PDB entry 8WLE | electron microscopy, 3.00 A resolution | chains a and c of the 52 polymer chains in the assembly

Chain a (and c):
Molecule: Flagellar P-ring protein
Organism: Salmonella enterica subsp. enterica serovar Typhimurium str. LT2
Notes: chain c of this document is another copy of the same molecule, construct and numbering; everything in this record applies to it too
UniProtKB: P15930 (FLGI_SALTY); residue numbers follow UniProt; this construct covers 1-365
Amino-acid sequence (365 residues; each row starts with the number of its first residue):
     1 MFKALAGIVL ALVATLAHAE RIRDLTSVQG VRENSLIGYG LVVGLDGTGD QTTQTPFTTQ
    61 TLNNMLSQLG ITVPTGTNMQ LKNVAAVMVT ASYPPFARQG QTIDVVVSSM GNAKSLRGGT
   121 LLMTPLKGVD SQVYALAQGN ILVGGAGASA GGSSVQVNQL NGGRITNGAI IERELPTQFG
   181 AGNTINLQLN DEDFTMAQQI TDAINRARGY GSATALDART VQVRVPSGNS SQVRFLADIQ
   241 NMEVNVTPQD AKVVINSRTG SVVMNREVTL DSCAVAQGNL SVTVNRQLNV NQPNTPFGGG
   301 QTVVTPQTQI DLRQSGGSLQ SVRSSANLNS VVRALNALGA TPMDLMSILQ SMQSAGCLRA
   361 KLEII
Unresolved in the structure: 1-19, 146-156, 284-315
Disulfides: Cys273-Cys357

Chain a / chain c interface:
Residue-residue contacts (17; chain a residue first):
  Ser257(a) - Leu142(c)
  Arg258(a) - Gly118(c)
  Arg258(a) - Asn140(c)
  Met346(a) - Leu142(c)  hydrophobic
  Ser347(a) - Gly144(c)
  Gln350(a) - Leu142(c)
  Gln350(a) - Arg164(c)  hydrogen bond (side chain-backbone)
  Gln350(a) - Thr166(c)
  Gln353(a) - Asp104(c)
  Ser354(a) - Arg164(c)
  Leu362(a) - Thr166(c)  hydrogen bond (backbone-side chain)
  Leu362(a) - Asn167(c)
  Ile364(a) - Asn140(c)
  Ile364(a) - Leu142(c)  hydrophobic
  Ile364(a) - Arg164(c)
  Ile364(a) - Thr166(c)
  Ile365(a) - Asn140(c)
Other interface residues (no listed pair), chain a (13 interface residues in all): Ile255, Met343, Lys361
Other interface residues (no listed pair), chain c (11 interface residues in all): Arg117, Thr120, Gly145

Summary:
Chain a and chain c form an interface of 13 and 11 residues respectively; the contacts include 2 hydrogen
bonds. Polar pairs include Gln350(a)-Arg164(c) and Leu362(a)-Thr166(c).
Chain a and chain c are both Flagellar P-ring protein (Salmonella enterica subsp. enterica serovar Typhimurium
str. LT2); the structure, Cryo-EM structure of the LP ring within the flagellar motor-hook complex in the CCW
state, was determined by electron microscopy together with 8WHT, 8WIW, 8WK3, 8WK4, 8WKI, 8WKK and 11 further
entries from the same study.
